PDB entry 5W3L | electron microscopy, 2.71 A resolution | chains E and G of the 6 polymer chains in the assembly

== Chain E ==
Protein: C5 antibody variable heavy domain
Organism: Mus musculus
Notes: antibody fragment or engineered binder
Amino-acid sequence (116 residues; row label = number of the first residue in the row):
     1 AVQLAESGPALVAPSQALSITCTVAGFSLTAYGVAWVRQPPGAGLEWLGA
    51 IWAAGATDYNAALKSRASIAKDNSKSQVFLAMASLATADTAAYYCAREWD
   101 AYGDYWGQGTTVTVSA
Disulfides: C22-C95

== Chain G ==
Protein: C5 antibody variable light domain
Organism: Mus musculus
Notes: antibody fragment or engineered binder
Amino-acid sequence (107 residues; row label = number of the first residue in the row):
     1 DIVLTQSPAALSAAAGATVAATCRASGNIHNALAWYQQKAGKSPQLLVYA
    51 AAALAAGVPSRFSGSGSGTAYALAINSLAADDFGAYYCQHFWSTPYTFGG
   101 GTKLEIK
Disulfides: C23-C88

== Interface between chain E and chain G ==
Pairs across the interface (38):
  V37(E) - F98(G)  hydrophobic
  Q39(E) - Q38(G)  hydrogen bond
  Q39(E) - Y87(G)  hydrogen bond
  G44(E) - Y87(G)
  L45(E) - P44(G)  hydrophobic
  L45(E) - Y87(G)
  L45(E) - F98(G)
  E46(E) - F98(G)
  W47(E) - Q89(G)
  W47(E) - P95(G)  hydrophobic
  W47(E) - Y96(G)
  W47(E) - F98(G)
  W52(E) - Y96(G)
  D58(E) - T94(G)  hydrogen bond
  Y59(E) - P95(G)
  A61(E) - D1(G)
  Y94(E) - Q38(G)
  Y94(E) - K42(G)  hydrogen bond (side chain-backbone)
  Y94(E) - S43(G)
  Y94(E) - P44(G)
  W99(E) - L46(G)  hydrophobic
  W99(E) - Y49(G)  hydrophobic
  D100(E) - Y49(G)
  A101(E) - F91(G)
  Y102(E) - N31(G)
  Y102(E) - A32(G)
  Y102(E) - L33(G)
  Y102(E) - A34(G)  hydrophobic
  Y102(E) - A50(G)  hydrogen bond (side chain-backbone)
  Y102(E) - F91(G)  hydrophobic
  G103(E) - Y36(G)  hydrogen bond (backbone-side chain)
  G103(E) - L46(G)
  G103(E) - F91(G)
  D104(E) - L46(G)
  W106(E) - Y36(G)
  W106(E) - S43(G)
  W106(E) - P44(G)
  G107(E) - S43(G)
Also at the interface, not in a pair above, chain E (22 interface residues in all): A43, N60, Q108

== Summary ==
The interface between chain E and chain G involves 22 residues on one side and 20 on the other, with 6
hydrogen bonds. Polar pairs include Q39(E)-Q38(G), Q39(E)-Y87(G) and D58(E)-T94(G).
Chain E is C5 antibody variable heavy domain and chain G is C5 antibody variable light domain, both from Mus
musculus; the structure, CryoEM structure of rhinovirus B14 in complex with C5 Fab (4 degrees Celsius, molar
ratio 1:3 ..., was determined by electron microscopy, deposited together with 5W3E, 5W3M and 5W3O.
